PDB entry 8K3O | electron microscopy, 3.88 A resolution | chains D and A of the 22 polymer chains in the assembly

== Chain D ==
Molecule: 30S ribosomal protein S4
Source organism: Escherichia coli K-12
Reference sequence: P0A7V8 (RS4_ECOLI); residue numbers follow UniProt; this construct covers 1-206
Sequence (206 residues; each row starts with the number of its first residue):
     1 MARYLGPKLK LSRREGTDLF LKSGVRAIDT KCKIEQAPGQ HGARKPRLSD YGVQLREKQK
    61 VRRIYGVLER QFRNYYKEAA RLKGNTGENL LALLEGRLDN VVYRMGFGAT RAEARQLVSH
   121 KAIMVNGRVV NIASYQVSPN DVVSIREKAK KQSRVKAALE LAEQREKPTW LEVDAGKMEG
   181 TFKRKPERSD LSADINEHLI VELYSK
Not modelled in the structure: 1

== Chain A ==
Molecule: 16S rRNA
Source organism: Escherichia coli K-12
Sequence (1554 nucleotides; row label = number of the first residue in the row):
     1 AAAUUGAAGA GUUUGAUCAU GGCUCAGAUU GAACGCUGGC GGCAGGCCUA ACACAUGCAA
    61 GUCGAACGGU AACAGGAAGA AGCUUGCUUC UUUGCUGACG AGUGGCGGAC GGGUGAGUAA
   121 UGUCUGGGAA ACUGCCUGAU GGAGGGGGAU AACUACUGGA AACGGUAGCU AAUACCGCAU
   181 AACGUCGCAA GACCAAAGAG GGGGACCUUC GGGCCUCUUG CCAUCGGAUG UGCCCAGAUG
   241 GGAUUAGCUA GUAGGUGGGG UAACGGCUCA CCUAGGCGAC GAUCCCUAGC UGGUCUGAGA
   301 GGAUGACCAG CCACACUGGA ACUGAGACAC GGUCCAGACU CCUACGGGAG GCAGCAGUGG
   361 GGAAUAUUGC ACAAUGGGCG CAAGCCUGAU GCAGCCAUGC CGCGUGUAUG AAGAAGGCCU
   421 UCGGGUUGUA AAGUACUUUC AGCGGGGAGG AAGGGAGUAA AGUUAAUACC UUUGCUCAUU
   481 GACGUUACCC GCAGAAGAAG CACCGGCUAA CUCCGUGCCA GCAGCCGCGG UAAUACGGAG
   541 GGUGCAAGCG UUAAUCGGAA UUACUGGGCG UAAAGCGCAC GCAGGCGGUU UGUUAAGUCA
   601 GAUGUGAAAU CCCCGGGCUC AACCUGGGAA CUGCAUCUGA UACUGGCAAG CUUGAGUCUC
   661 GUAGAGGGGG GUAGAAUUCC AGGUGUAGCG GUGAAAUGCG UAGAGAUCUG GAGGAAUACC
   721 GGUGGCGAAG GCGGCCCCCU GGACGAAGAC UGACGCUCAG GUGCGAAAGC GUGGGGAGCA
   781 AACAGGAUUA GAUACCCUGG UAGUCCACGC CGUAAACGAU GUCGACUUGG AGGUUGUGCC
   841 CUUGAGGCGU GGCUUCCGGA GCUAACGCGU UAAGUCGACC GCCUGGGGAG UACGGCCGCA
   901 AGGUUAAAAC UCAAAUGAAU UGACGGGGGC CCGCACAAGC GGUGGAGCAU GUGGUUUAAU
   961 UCGAUGCAAC GCGAAGAACC UUACCUGGUC UUGACAUCCA CGGAAGUUUU CAGAGAUGAG
  1021 AAUGUGCCUU CGGGAACCGU GAGACAGGUG CUGCAUGGCU GUCGUCAGCU CGUGUUGUGA
  1081 AAUGUUGGGU UAAGUCCCGC AACGAGCGCA ACCCUUAUCC UUUGUUGCCA GCGGUCCGGC
  1141 CGGGAACUCA AAGGAGACUG CCAGUGAUAA ACUGGAGGAA GGUGGGGAUG ACGUCAAGUC
  1201 AUCAUGGCCC UUACGACCAG GGCUACACAC GUGCUACAAU GGCGCAUACA AAGAGAAGCG
  1261 ACCUCGCGAG AGCAAGCGGA CCUCAUAAAG UGCGUCGUAG UCCGGAUUGG AGUCUGCAAC
  1321 UCGACUCCAU GAAGUCGGAA UCGCUAGUAA UCGUGGAUCA GAAUGCCACG GUGAAUACGU
  1381 UCCCGGGCCU UGUACACACC GCCCGUCACA CCAUGGGAGU GGGUUGCAAA AGAAGUAGGU
  1441 AGCUUAACCU UCGGGAGGGC GCUUACCACU UUGUGAUUCA UGACUGGGGU GAAGUCGUAA
  1501 CAAGGUAACC GUAGGGGAAC CUGCGGUUGG AUCACCUCCU UACCUUAAAG AAGC
Not modelled in the structure: 1391-1503, 1540-1554

== How chain D and chain A interact ==
Pairs across the interface (109):
  Ala-2(D) with G404(A), hydrogen bond to the base; U405(A), hydrogen bond to the base; A499(A), base contact; A547(A), phosphate contact
  Arg-3(D) with U405(A), salt bridge to the phosphate; G406(A), hydrogen bond to the phosphate; U407(A), salt bridge to the phosphate
  Tyr-4(D) with A546(A), base contact
  Leu-5(D) with U405(A), base contact; G406(A), phosphate contact
  Pro-7(D) with G428(A), phosphate contact; A430(A), phosphate contact
  Lys-8(D) with U407(A), salt bridge to the phosphate; A408(A), salt bridge to the phosphate; A430(A), hydrogen bond to the phosphate
  Leu-9(D) with A430(A), hydrogen bond to the phosphate
  Lys-10(D) with G428(A), salt bridge to the phosphate; G542(A), salt bridge to the phosphate
  Arg-13(D) with U427(A), salt bridge to the phosphate; U429(A), salt bridge to the phosphate
  Arg-14(D) with G542(A), phosphate contact; U543(A), salt bridge to the phosphate
  Leu-21(D) with A408(A), phosphate contact
  Lys-22(D) with U409(A), salt bridge to the phosphate
  Ser-23(D) with A408(A), hydrogen bond to the phosphate; U409(A), hydrogen bond to the phosphate
  Arg-26(D) with G410(A), salt bridge to the phosphate; A411(A), salt bridge to the phosphate
  Thr-30(D) with G413(A), base contact
  Lys-31(D) with G410(A), salt bridge to the phosphate; G413(A), hydrogen bond to the base; U429(A), sugar contact
  Cys-32(D) with U429(A), phosphate contact
  Lys-33(D) with U426(A), salt bridge to the phosphate
  Gly-39(D) with U426(A), sugar contact; U427(A), phosphate contact; G541(A), sugar contact; G542(A), sugar contact
  Gln-40(D) with U512(A), sugar contact; G540(A), base contact; G541(A), hydrogen bond to the sugar
  His-41(D) with C511(A), hydrogen bond to the base; U512(A), hydrogen bond to the sugar
  Arg-44(D) with C511(A), phosphate contact; U512(A), salt bridge to the phosphate
  Leu-48(D) with A510(A), phosphate contact
  Tyr-51(D) with U508(A), sugar contact; A509(A), phosphate contact
  Gln-54(D) with A8(A), base contact
  Leu-55(D) with A509(A), sugar contact
  Arg-56(D) with G544(A), salt bridge to the phosphate
  Lys-58(D) with C545(A), salt bridge to the phosphate
  Gln-59(D) with G544(A), hydrogen bond to the phosphate; C545(A), phosphate contact
  Arg-62(D) with C545(A), salt bridge to the phosphate
  Arg-63(D) with G544(A), salt bridge to the phosphate
  Leu-68(D) with A546(A), phosphate contact; A547(A), phosphate contact
  Glu-69(D) with C545(A), phosphate contact; A546(A), hydrogen bond to the phosphate
  Arg-70(D) with C400(A), salt bridge to the phosphate; C401(A), salt bridge to the phosphate; A546(A), hydrogen bond to the phosphate
  Gln-71(D) with G402(A), phosphate contact; C403(A), phosphate contact
  Arg-73(D) with A28(A), sugar contact
  Asn-74(D) with C401(A), hydrogen bond to the phosphate
  Ala-80(D) with U5(A), sugar contact
  Arg-81(D) with C613(A), salt bridge to the phosphate; C614(A), salt bridge to the phosphate
  Lys-83(D) with A2(A), hydrogen bond to the phosphate; A3(A), salt bridge to the phosphate
  Gly-84(D) with U5(A), hydrogen bond to the base
  Thr-110(D) with A408(A), phosphate contact
  Glu-113(D) with U407(A), sugar contact
  Arg-115(D) with G404(A), salt bridge to the phosphate
  Gln-116(D) with G406(A), hydrogen bond to the sugar; U407(A), sugar contact; U437(A), base contact; A495(A), base contact
  Ser-119(D) with C403(A), phosphate contact; G404(A), hydrogen bond to the phosphate; U439(A), hydrogen bond to the sugar
  His-120(D) with U437(A), hydrogen bond to the sugar; U439(A), sugar contact
  Lys-121(D) with U439(A), sugar contact
  Arg-128(D) with U619(A), hydrogen bond to the sugar
  Val-129(D) with U619(A), sugar contact
  Val-130(D) with U619(A), sugar contact
  Asn-131(D) with U439(A), hydrogen bond to the sugar; U619(A), hydrogen bond to the base
  Ile-132(D) with G402(A), sugar contact; C403(A), phosphate contact; U619(A), base contact; C620(A), base contact
  Ala-133(D) with C403(A), phosphate contact
  Ser-134(D) with G402(A), phosphate contact; C403(A), hydrogen bond to the phosphate; C620(A), sugar contact
  Arg-146(D) with C490(A), salt bridge to the phosphate
  Gln-152(D) with U437(A), sugar contact
  Ser-153(D) with C436(A), sugar contact
  Arg-154(D) with U407(A), hydrogen bond to the base; A408(A), sugar contact
  Glu-202(D) with A8(A), hydrogen bond to the base
  Leu-203(D) with A8(A), base contact
  Ser-205(D) with A8(A), base contact
  Lys-206(D) with A8(A), base contact; A26(A), hydrogen bond to the sugar
Also at the interface, not in a pair above, chain D (71 interface residues in all): Gly-24, Pro-38, Ser-49, Gly-52, Leu-82, Ala-112, Tyr-135, Lys-148
Also at the interface, not in a pair above, chain A (52 interface residues in all): G425, U438, C440, C489, C507

== Overview ==
The interface between chain D and chain A involves 71 residues on one side and 52 on the other; the contacts
include 28 hydrogen bonds and 26 salt bridges. Polar pairs include Ala-2(D)/G404(A), Ala-2(D)/U405(A) and
Lys-31(D)/G413(A).
Chain D is 30S ribosomal protein S4 and chain A is 16S rRNA, both from Escherichia coli K-12; the structure,
Cryo-EM structure of 30S ribosome with cleaved AP-mRNA bound complex I, was determined by electron microscopy,
deposited together with 8K4E.
